Entry 9NIG (X-ray diffraction, 3.20 A resolution); this record covers chains B and P of the 5 polymer chains in the assembly.

# Chain B
Protein: HLA class II histocompatibility antigen DR beta chain
From: Homo sapiens
UniProtKB: A0A1V1IGJ9 (A0A1V1IGJ9_HUMAN); residues 2-191 here correspond to UniProt positions 31-220 (UniProt number = residue number + 29)
Sequence (190 residues; row label = number of the first residue in the row):
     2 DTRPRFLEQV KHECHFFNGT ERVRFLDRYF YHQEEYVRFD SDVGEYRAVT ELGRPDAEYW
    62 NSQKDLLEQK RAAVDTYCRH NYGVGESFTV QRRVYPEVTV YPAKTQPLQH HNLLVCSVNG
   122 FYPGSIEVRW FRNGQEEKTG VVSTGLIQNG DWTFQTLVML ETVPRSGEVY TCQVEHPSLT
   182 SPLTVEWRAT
Disordered / not traced: 191
Disulfide bonds: C15-C79, C117-C173
Covalently attached groups: N-acetylglucosamine (NAG) linked to N19
Sequence notes: conflict T191 (Arg220 in A0A1V1IGJ9)

# Chain P
Protein: Tenascin
UniProtKB: P24821 (TENA_HUMAN); residue numbers follow UniProt; this construct covers 1013-1024
Sequence (14 residues; row label = number of the first residue in the row):
  1013 DRYRLNYSLP TGKK
Disordered / not traced: 1025-1026
Modified residues: R1014 (citrulline; CIR); R1016 (citrulline; CIR)
Sequence notes: insertion (1025-1026)
Swiss-Prot annotation at these positions:
  - glycosylation: N1018 (N-linked (GlcNAc...) asparagine)

# Interface between chain B and chain P
Residue-residue contacts (29; chain B residue first):
  V11(B) - S1020(P)
  H13(B) - N1018(P)  hydrogen bond
  H13(B) - S1020(P)  hydrogen bond
  F26(B) - N1018(P)
  D28(B) - N1018(P)
  Y30(B) - S1020(P)
  Y30(B) - L1021(P)  hydrogen bond (side chain-backbone)
  Y47(B) - L1021(P)
  D57(B) - T1023(P)  hydrogen bond
  Y60(B) - P1022(P)
  Y60(B) - G1024(P)
  W61(B) - L1021(P)
  W61(B) - P1022(P)  hydrogen bond (side chain-backbone)
  L67(B) - L1021(P)  hydrophobic
  Q70(B) - Y1019(P)
  K71(B) - N1018(P)  hydrogen bond
  K71(B) - Y1019(P)  hydrogen bond (side chain-backbone)
  K71(B) - L1021(P)
  T77(B) - R1016(P)
  Y78(B) - R1016(P)
  Y78(B) - N1018(P)
  H81(B) - R1014(P)  hydrogen bond (side chain-backbone)
  N82(B) - Y1015(P)
  N82(B) - R1016(P)  hydrogen bond (side chain-backbone)
  V85(B) - D1013(P)
  V85(B) - R1014(P)
  V85(B) - Y1015(P)  hydrophobic
  G86(B) - Y1015(P)
  F89(B) - Y1015(P)
Also at the interface, not in a pair above, chain B (21 interface residues in all): A74, G84
Also at the interface, not in a pair above, chain P (12 interface residues in all): L1017

# Summary
The interface between chain B and chain P involves 21 residues on one side and 12 on the other, with 9
hydrogen bonds. Polar contacts include H13(B)-N1018(P), H13(B)-S1020(P) and Y30(B)-L1021(P).
N-acetylglucosamine is covalently linked to N19(B).
Here chain B is HLA class II histocompatibility antigen DR beta chain (Homo sapiens) and chain P is Tenascin.
Entry 9NIG (PB TCR in complex with HLA-DR4 presenting citrullinated Tenascin C peptide) was determined by
X-ray diffraction together with 9NIH and 9NII from the same study.
